Entry 1M4P (solution NMR); this record covers chains A and B.

Chain A:
Name: Tumor Susceptibility gene 101 protein
Organism: Homo sapiens
UniProtKB: Q99816 (TS101_HUMAN); residues 1-145 here = UniProt positions 1-145
Sequence (145 residues; row label = number of the first residue in the row):
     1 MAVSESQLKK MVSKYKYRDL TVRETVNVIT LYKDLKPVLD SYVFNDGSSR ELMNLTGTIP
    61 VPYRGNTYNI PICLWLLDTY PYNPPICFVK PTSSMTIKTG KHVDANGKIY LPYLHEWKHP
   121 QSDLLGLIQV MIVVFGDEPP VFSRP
Unresolved in the structure: 1
UniProt features mapped onto this chain:
  - modified residue: A2 (N-acetylalanine)
  - mutagenesis: V43 (V43A: Reduces interaction with ubiquitin; inhibits down-regulation of EGFR), N45 (N45A: Reduces interaction with ubiquitin. No effect on MGRN1-binding), D46 (D46A: Reduces interaction with ubiquitin), Y63 (Y63A: Reduces interaction with HIV-1 p6; impairs HIV-1 budding), F88 (F88A: Reduces interaction with ubiquitin; no effect on in interaction with HIV-1 p6), V89 (V89A: No change in interaction with p6; no effect on HIV-1 budding), M95 (M95A: Reduces interaction with VPS37B and HIV-1 p6; abolishes interaction with PDCD6IP; impairs HIV-1 budding; inhibits down-regulation of EGFR. Abolishes MGRN1-binding ...), V141 (V141A: Reduces interaction with HIV-1 p6)

Chain B:
Name: Gag Polyprotein
Organism: Human immunodeficiency virus 1
UniProtKB: Q9IF21 (Q9IF21_9HIV1); residues 205-213 here correspond to UniProt positions 453-461 (UniProt number = residue number + 248)
Sequence (9 residues; row label = number of the first residue in the row):
   205 PEPTAPPEE

How chain A and chain B interact:
Pairs across the interface - 29 pairs, chain A then chain B:
  T58(A) with P205(B); P207(B)
  Y63(A) with P210(B); P211(B)
  Y68(A) with T208(B); A209(B); P210(B); P211(B)
  N69(A) with E206(B); P207(B); T208(B); A209(B)
  I70(A) with A209(B); P210(B)
  P71(A) with P207(B)
  T92(A) with P207(B)
  M95(A) with P207(B); T208(B); A209(B)
  P139(A) with E212(B)
  V141(A) with T208(B); A209(B)
  F142(A) with P210(B); P211(B); E212(B)
  S143(A) with T208(B); A209(B); P210(B); P211(B)
Also at the interface, not in a pair above, chain A (14 interface residues in all): D34, V61

Overview:
The interface between chain A and chain B involves 14 residues on one side and 8 on the other. Curated
annotation (UniProt) lists 8 mutagenesis sites on chain A.
Here chain A is Tumor Susceptibility gene 101 protein (Homo sapiens) and chain B is Gag Polyprotein (Human
immunodeficiency virus 1). Entry 1M4P (Structure of the Tsg101 UEV domain in complex with a HIV-1 PTAP "late
domain" peptide, DYANA ...) was determined by solution NMR, deposited together with 1M4Q.
